Entry 4AJA (X-ray diffraction, 1.80 A resolution); this record covers chain A.

[Chain A]
Molecule: NADP isocitrate dehydrogenase
Organism: Escherichia coli
Notes: EC 1.1.1.42
UniProt: P08200 (IDH_ECOLI); residue numbers follow UniProt; this construct covers 1-416
Chain sequence (416 residues; numbered 1 to 416; the number before each row is that of its first residue):
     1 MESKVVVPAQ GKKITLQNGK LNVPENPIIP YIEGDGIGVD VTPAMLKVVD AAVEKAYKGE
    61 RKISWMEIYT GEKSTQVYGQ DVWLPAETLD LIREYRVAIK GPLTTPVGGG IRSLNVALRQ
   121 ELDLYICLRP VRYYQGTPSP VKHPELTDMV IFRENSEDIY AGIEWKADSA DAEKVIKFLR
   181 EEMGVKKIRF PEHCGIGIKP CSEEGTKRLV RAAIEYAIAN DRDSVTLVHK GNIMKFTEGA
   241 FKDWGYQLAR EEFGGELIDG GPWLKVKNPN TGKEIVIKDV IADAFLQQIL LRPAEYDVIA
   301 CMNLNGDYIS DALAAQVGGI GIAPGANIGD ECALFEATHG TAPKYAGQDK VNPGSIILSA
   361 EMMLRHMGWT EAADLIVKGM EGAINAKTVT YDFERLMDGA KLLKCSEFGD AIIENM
Disordered / not traced: 1
Ion coordination: Ca2+: D283, D307, D311 (together with isocitric acid)
Ligand contacts:
  - isocitric acid (ICT): S113, N115, V116, R119, R129, R153, Y160, K230, N232, I233, D283, D307, E336
  - Isocitrate (TAP; 7-thionicotinamide-adenine-dinucleotide phosphate): I37, L103, T104, T105, V107, N115, N232, I281, R292, G321, T338, H339, G340, T341, A342, P343, K344, Y345, V351, N352, Y391, D392, R395

[In short]
Bound to chain A: Isocitrate and isocitric acid. The Ca2+ site is built by D283, D307 and D311.
Chain A is NADP isocitrate dehydrogenase (Escherichia coli); the structure, 3D structure of E. coli Isocitrate
Dehydrogenase in complex with Isocitrate, calcium(II) and thioNADP, was determined by X-ray diffraction,
deposited together with 4AJ3, 4AJB, 4AJC, 4AJR and 4AJS.
